PDB entry 6UT3 | X-ray diffraction, 2.95 A resolution | chains A and B of the 6 polymer chains in the assembly

Chain A (and B):
Protein: GTPase subunit of restriction endonuclease
Organism: Thermococcus gammatolerans (strain DSM 15229 / JCM 11827 / EJ3)
Notes: chain B of this document is another copy of the same molecule, construct and numbering; everything in this record applies to it too
UniProt: C5A3Z3 (C5A3Z3_THEGJ); residues 186-613 here = UniProt positions 186-613
Amino-acid sequence (428 residues; row label = number of the first residue in the row):
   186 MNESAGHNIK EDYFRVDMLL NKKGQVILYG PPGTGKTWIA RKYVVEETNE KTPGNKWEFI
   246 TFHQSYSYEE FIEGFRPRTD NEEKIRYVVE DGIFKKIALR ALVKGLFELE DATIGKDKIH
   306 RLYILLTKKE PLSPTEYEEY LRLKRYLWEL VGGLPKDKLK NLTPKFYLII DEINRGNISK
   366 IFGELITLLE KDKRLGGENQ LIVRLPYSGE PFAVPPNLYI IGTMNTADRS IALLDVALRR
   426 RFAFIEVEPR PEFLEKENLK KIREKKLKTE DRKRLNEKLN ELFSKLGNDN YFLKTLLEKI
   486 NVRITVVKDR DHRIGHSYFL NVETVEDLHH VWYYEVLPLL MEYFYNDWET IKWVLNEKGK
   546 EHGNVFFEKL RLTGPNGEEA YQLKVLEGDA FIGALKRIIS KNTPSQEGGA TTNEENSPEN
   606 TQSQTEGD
Disordered / not traced: 186-195, 254-255, 262-273, 294-300, 345-349, 466-475, 543-565, 576-613 (chain B: 186-197, 268-269, 284-287, 291-300, 349-350, 451-454, 585-613)
What the authors report for this chain:
  - binding site for GTP-gamma-S: R425
  - mutagenesis - R360A, R414A, D420A, R424A, E527A, Y530A: increased catalytic activity
  - mutagenesis - K221A, T222A, D356A, N410A, D413A, R425A, R426A: decreased catalytic activity
  - mutagenesis - W223A, D356A, R425A, R426A: decreased stability
  - mutagenesis - W223A, N410A, D413A: abolished catalytic activity
  - mutagenesis - E375A, D377A, K378A: unchanged catalytic activity

How chain A and chain B interact:
Contacting residue pairs - 6 pairs, chain A then chain B:
  H248(A) with V421(B)
  R261(A) with E369(B), salt bridge
  E315(A) with R389(B), salt bridge
  P316(A) with V388(B); R389(B), hydrogen bond (backbone-side chain)
  S318(A) with R389(B), hydrogen bond
Other interface residues (no listed pair), chain A (6 interface residues in all): L317

Summary:
6 residues of chain A face 4 of chain B across their interface, with 2 hydrogen bonds and 2 salt bridges.
Among the polar pairs are R261(A)-E369(B), E315(A)-R389(B) and P316(A)-R389(B). From the paper: a binding site
for GTP-gamma-S at R425(A); K221A, T222A and D356A of chain A, among others, reduce catalytic activity; 17
substitutions were tested in all.
Both chains are GTPase subunit of restriction endonuclease (Thermococcus gammatolerans (strain DSM 15229 / JCM
11827 / EJ3)). Entry 6UT3 (X-ray structure of Thermococcus gammatolerans McrB AAA+ domain hexamer in P21
symmetry) was determined by X-ray diffraction, deposited together with 6UT4, 6UT5, 6UT6, 6UT7 and 6UT8.
